Entry 5B6F (X-ray diffraction, 2.10 A resolution); this record covers chains A and B.

== Chain A ==
Protein: anti-leukotriene C4 monoclonal antibody immunoglobulin kappa light chain
Source organism: Mus musculus
Notes: antibody fragment or engineered binder
Chain sequence (238 residues; each row starts with the number of its first residue):
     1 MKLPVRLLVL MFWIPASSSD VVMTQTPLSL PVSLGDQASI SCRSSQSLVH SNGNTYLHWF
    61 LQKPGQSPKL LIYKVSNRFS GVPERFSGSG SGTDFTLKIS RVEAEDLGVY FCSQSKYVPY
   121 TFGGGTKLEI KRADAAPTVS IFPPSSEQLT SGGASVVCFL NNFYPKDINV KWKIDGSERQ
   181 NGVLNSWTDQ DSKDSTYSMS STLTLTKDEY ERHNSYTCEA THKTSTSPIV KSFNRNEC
Disordered / not traced: 1-19, 236-238
Disulfides: C42-C112, C158-C218
Small-molecule neighbours: Leukotriene C4 (LTX; (5S,6R,7E,9E,11Z,14Z)-6-[(2R)-2-[[(4S)-4-azanyl-5-oxidanyl-5-oxidanylidene-pentanoyl]amino]-3-( 2-hydroxy-2-oxoethylamino)-3-oxidanylidene-propyl]sulfanyl-5-oxidanyl-icosa-7,9,11,14-tetraenoic acid): N54, Y56, H58, F60, L70, Y73, K74, N77, R78, F79, S80, S113, S115, Y120, F122

== Chain B ==
Protein: anti-leukotriene C4 monoclonal antibody immunoglobulin gamma1 heavy chain
Source organism: Mus musculus
Notes: antibody fragment or engineered binder
Chain sequence (237 residues; row label = number of the first residue in the row):
     1 MYLGLNCVFI VFLLKGVQSE VKLEESGGGL VQPGGSMKLS CVASGFTISN YWMNWVRQSP
    61 EKGLDWVAEI RLKSNNYVTH YAESVKGRFT ISRDDSKNSV YLQMNNLRPE DTGIYYCTPI
   121 YSPFAYWGQG TLVTVSAAKT TPPSVYPLAP GSAAQTNSMV TLGCLVKGYF PEPVTVTWNS
   181 GSLSSGVHTF PAVLQSDLYT LSSSVTVPSS TWPSETVTCN VAHPASSTKV DKKIVPR
Disordered / not traced: 1-20, 152-157
Disulfides: C41-C117, C164-C219
Small-molecule neighbours: Leukotriene C4 (LTX; (5S,6R,7E,9E,11Z,14Z)-6-[(2R)-2-[[(4S)-4-azanyl-5-oxidanyl-5-oxidanylidene-pentanoyl]amino]-3-( 2-hydroxy-2-oxoethylamino)-3-oxidanylidene-propyl]sulfanyl-5-oxidanyl-icosa-7,9,11,14-tetraenoic acid): N54, V56, W66, T118, I120, Y121, S122, P123, A125

== How chain A and chain B interact ==
Contacting residue pairs - 60 pairs, chain A then chain B:
  Y56(A) - Y121(B)
  F60(A) - W127(B)
  Q62(A) - Q58(B)  hydrogen bond
  Q62(A) - Y116(B)
  S67(A) - Y116(B)
  S67(A) - G128(B)  hydrogen bond (side chain-backbone)
  S67(A) - Q129(B)
  P68(A) - Y116(B)
  P68(A) - W127(B)  hydrophobic
  F79(A) - S122(B)
  F79(A) - P123(B)
  F79(A) - A125(B)
  F79(A) - Y126(B)  hydrophobic
  S80(A) - Y126(B)
  F111(A) - L64(B)  hydrophobic
  S115(A) - Y121(B)  hydrogen bond
  V118(A) - W66(B)  hydrophobic
  P119(A) - W66(B)  hydrophobic
  Y120(A) - N54(B)
  Y120(A) - W66(B)
  Y120(A) - E69(B)  hydrogen bond
  Y120(A) - R71(B)
  Y120(A) - I120(B)
  F122(A) - L64(B)
  S140(A) - T161(B)
  F142(A) - L148(B)
  F142(A) - A149(B)
  F142(A) - P150(B)
  F142(A) - T161(B)
  S145(A) - Y146(B)
  S145(A) - P147(B)
  E147(A) - P147(B)
  E147(A) - K232(B)  salt bridge
  Q148(A) - Y146(B)
  S151(A) - Y146(B)  hydrogen bond
  S155(A) - L165(B)
  V157(A) - L148(B)  hydrophobic
  F159(A) - L148(B)  hydrophobic
  F159(A) - F190(B)  hydrophobic
  F159(A) - S202(B)
  F159(A) - S203(B)
  F159(A) - S204(B)
  N161(A) - H188(B)
  N161(A) - F190(B)
  N161(A) - S204(B)  hydrogen bond
  N162(A) - H188(B)  hydrogen bond
  L184(A) - V193(B)  hydrophobic
  L184(A) - Q195(B)
  N185(A) - V193(B)
  S186(A) - F190(B)
  S186(A) - P191(B)  hydrogen bond (side chain-backbone)
  S186(A) - V193(B)
  W187(A) - P191(B)
  T188(A) - F190(B)
  S198(A) - H188(B)  hydrogen bond
  S198(A) - F190(B)
  M199(A) - F190(B)
  S200(A) - F190(B)
  S200(A) - S202(B)  hydrogen bond
  T204(A) - K167(B)
Interface residues without a listed pair, chain A (35 interface residues in all): L70, P143
Interface residues without a listed pair, chain B (40 interface residues in all): W52, V56, D65, H80, G151, L162, G163

== In short ==
Chain A and chain B form an interface of 35 and 40 residues respectively, with 10 hydrogen bonds and 1 salt
bridge. Among the polar pairs are E147(A)-K232(B), Q62(A)-Q58(B) and S67(A)-G128(B). Leukotriene C4 is bound
between chain A and chain B.
Chain A is anti-leukotriene C4 monoclonal antibody immunoglobulin kappa light chain and chain B is
anti-leukotriene C4 monoclonal antibody immunoglobulin gamma1 heavy chain, both from Mus musculus; the
structure, Crystal structure of the Fab fragment of an anti-Leukotriene C4 monoclonal antibody complexed with
LTC4, was determined by X-ray diffraction.
